PDB entry 3G0X | X-ray diffraction, 1.80 A resolution | chain A

Chain A:
Molecule: Dihydroorotate dehydrogenase
From: Homo sapiens
Notes: EC 1.3.3.1
UniProt: Q02127 (PYRD_HUMAN); residues 30-396 here correspond to UniProt positions 29-395 (UniProt number = residue number - 1)
Sequence (367 residues; row label = number of the first residue in the row):
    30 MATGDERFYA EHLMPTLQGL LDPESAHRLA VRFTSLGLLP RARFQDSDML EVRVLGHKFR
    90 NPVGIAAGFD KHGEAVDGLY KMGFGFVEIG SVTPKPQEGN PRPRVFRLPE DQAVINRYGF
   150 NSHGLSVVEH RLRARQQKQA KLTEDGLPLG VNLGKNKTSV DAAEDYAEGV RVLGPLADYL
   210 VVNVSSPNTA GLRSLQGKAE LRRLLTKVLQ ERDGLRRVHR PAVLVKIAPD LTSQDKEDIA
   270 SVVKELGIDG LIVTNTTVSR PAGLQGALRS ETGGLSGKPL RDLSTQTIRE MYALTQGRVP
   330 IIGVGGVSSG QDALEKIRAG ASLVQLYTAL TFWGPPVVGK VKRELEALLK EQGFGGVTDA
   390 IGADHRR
Disordered / not traced: 30-33, 70-72
Ligand contacts:
  - FMN (flavin mononucleotide): Ala95, Ala96, Gly97, Lys100, Gly119, Ser120, Val143, Asn145, Tyr147, Phe149, Asn181, Asn212, Lys255, Thr283, Asn284, Thr285, Ser305, Gly306, Leu309, Val333, Gly334, Gly335, Val336, Gln354, Leu355, Tyr356, Thr357
  - MD7 ((2Z)-N-biphenyl-4-yl-2-cyano-3-cyclopropyl-3-hydroxyprop-2-enamide): Tyr38, Met43, Leu46, Gln47, Pro52, Ala55, His56, Ala59, Thr63, Leu67, Leu68, Phe98, Met111, Val134, Arg136, Tyr147, Tyr356, Leu359, Thr360, Pro364
  - orotic acid (ORO): Lys100, Asn145, Arg146, Tyr147, Gly148, Phe149, Asn212, Ser215, Pro216, Asn217, Asn284, Thr285

Overview:
Chain A binds flavin mononucleotide, orotic acid and compound MD7.
Chain A is Dihydroorotate dehydrogenase (Homo sapiens); the structure, Human dihydroorotate dehydrogenase in
complex with a leflunomide derivative inhibitor 5, was determined by X-ray diffraction together with 3F1Q,
3FJ6, 3FJL and 3G0U from the same study.
